PDB entry 9NI9 | electron microscopy, 3.80 A resolution | chains B and F of the 8 polymer chains in the assembly

# Chain B (and F)
Name: BG505-CH505 Transmembrane protein gp41
Organism: Human immunodeficiency virus 1
Notes: chain F of this document is another copy of the same molecule, construct and numbering; everything in this record applies to it too
Amino-acid sequence (153 residues; each row starts with the number of its first residue):
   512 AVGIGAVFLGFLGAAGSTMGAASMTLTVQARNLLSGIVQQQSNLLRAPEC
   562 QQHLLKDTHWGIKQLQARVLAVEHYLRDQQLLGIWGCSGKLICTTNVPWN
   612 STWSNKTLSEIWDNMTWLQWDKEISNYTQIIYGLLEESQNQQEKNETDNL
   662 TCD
Disordered / not traced: 512-519, 540-567 (chain F: 512-520, 548-567)
Cystine bridges: Cys598-Cys604
Ligand contacts: N-acetylglucosamine (NAG; 2-acetamido-2-deoxy-beta-D-glucopyranose): Gly527, Ser528, Thr529, Asn625, Thr627

# Interface between chain B and chain F
Pairs across the interface (12; chain B residue first):
  Thr569(B) - Thr569(F)
  Thr569(B) - His570(F)
  Thr569(B) - Ile573(F)
  Leu576(B) - Leu576(F)  hydrophobic
  Leu576(B) - Gln577(F)
  Arg579(B) - Val580(F)
  Arg579(B) - Leu581(F)
  Arg579(B) - Glu584(F)  salt bridge
  Val580(B) - Val580(F)  hydrophobic
  Val583(B) - Leu587(F)  hydrophobic
  Tyr586(B) - Gln591(F)
  Ile603(B) - Thr658(F)
Interface residues without a listed pair, chain B (12 interface residues in all): Ile573, Leu587, Ser599, Leu602, Thr605
Interface residues without a listed pair, chain F (15 interface residues in all): Val583, Ser599, Glu654, Leu661

# In short
12 residues of chain B face 15 of chain F across their interface, with 1 salt bridge. Its one salt-bridged
contact is Arg579(B)-Glu584(F). Chain B binds N-acetylglucosamine.
Chain B and chain F are both BG505-CH505 Transmembrane protein gp41 (Human immunodeficiency virus 1); the
structure, BG505-CH505 Env glycoprotein in complex with NHP pAb Base-1 isolated from animal RUu18 at week 14,
was determined by electron microscopy together with 9NHH, 9NHI, 9NHJ, 9NHK, 9NHL, 9NHM, 9NHN and 9NHO from the
same study.
